Entry 8J62 (electron microscopy, 2.50 A resolution); this record covers chains C and D of the 12 polymer chains in the assembly.

== Chain C ==
Name: Viral infectivity factor
From: Human immunodeficiency virus 1
Sequence (150 residues; numbered -11 to 176; 38 numbers in that range are skipped by the numbering (no residue carries them; nothing is unmodelled there); the number before each row is that of its first residue; numbers below 1 keep their minus sign (Met-11 is residue -11)):
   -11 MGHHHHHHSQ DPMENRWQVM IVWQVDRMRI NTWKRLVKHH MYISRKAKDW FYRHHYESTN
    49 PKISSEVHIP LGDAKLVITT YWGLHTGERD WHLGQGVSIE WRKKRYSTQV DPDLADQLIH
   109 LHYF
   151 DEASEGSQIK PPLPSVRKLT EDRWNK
Unresolved in the structure: -11 to 2, 151-159

== Chain D ==
Name: Core binding factor beta
From: Homo sapiens
UniProtKB: Q13951 (PEBB_HUMAN); residue numbers follow UniProt; this construct covers 1-156
Sequence (156 residues; numbered 1 to 156; the number before each row is that of its first residue):
     1 MPRVVPDQRS KFENEEFFRK LSRECEIKYT GFRDRPHEER QARFQNACRD GRSEIAFVAT
    61 GTNLSLQFFP ASWQGEQRQT PSREYVDLER EAGKVYLKAP MILNGVCVIW KGWIDLQRLD
   121 GMGCLEFDEE RAQQEDALAQ QAFEEARRRT REFEDR
Unresolved in the structure: 1-16, 75-82, 129-156
Swiss-Prot annotation at these positions:
  - natural variant: Pro100 (P100A: In a breast cancer sample)
  - mutagenesis: Arg35 to Arg43 (Abolished ability to promote ubiquitination and degradation of APOBEC3F following interaction with HIV-1 Vif ...), Glu54 (E54K: Abolished ability to promote ubiquitination and degradation of APOBEC3F following interaction with HIV-1 Vif ...)

== Interface between chain C and chain D ==
Residue-residue contacts - 83 pairs, chain C then chain D:
  Asn3(C) - Cys48(D)
  Asn3(C) - Arg49(D)  hydrogen bond (side chain-backbone)
  Asn3(C) - Gly51(D)  hydrogen bond (side chain-backbone)
  Arg4(C) - Pro70(D)
  Arg4(C) - Ala71(D)  hydrogen bond (backbone-backbone)
  Trp5(C) - Ala47(D)
  Trp5(C) - Asp50(D)
  Trp5(C) - Gly51(D)
  Trp5(C) - Ser53(D)
  Trp5(C) - Phe68(D)
  Trp5(C) - Phe69(D)
  Trp5(C) - Glu84(D)
  Trp5(C) - Val86(D)
  Gln6(C) - Gln67(D)
  Gln6(C) - Phe68(D)
  Gln6(C) - Phe69(D)  hydrogen bond (backbone-backbone)
  Gln6(C) - Pro70(D)
  Gln6(C) - Gln74(D)
  Val7(C) - Leu66(D)  hydrophobic
  Val7(C) - Gln67(D)
  Val7(C) - Ala99(D)  hydrophobic
  Val7(C) - Met101(D)  hydrophobic
  Met8(C) - Gln67(D)  hydrogen bond (backbone-backbone)
  Ile9(C) - Ser65(D)
  Ile9(C) - Leu66(D)  hydrophobic
  Ile9(C) - Met101(D)  hydrophobic
  Val10(C) - Ser65(D)  hydrogen bond (backbone-backbone)
  Val10(C) - Gln67(D)
  Trp11(C) - Phe17(D)  hydrophobic
  Trp11(C) - Asn63(D)
  Trp11(C) - Leu64(D)  hydrophobic
  Gln12(C) - Val58(D)
  Gln12(C) - Asn63(D)  hydrogen bond (backbone-side chain)
  Gln12(C) - Ser65(D)
  Thr47(C) - Ser72(D)
  Thr47(C) - Trp73(D)
  Thr47(C) - Gln74(D)
  Asn48(C) - Trp73(D)  hydrogen bond (backbone-backbone)
  Pro49(C) - Trp73(D)
  Lys50(C) - Glu54(D)  salt bridge
  Lys50(C) - Trp73(D)
  Gly71(C) - Glu54(D)
  Leu72(C) - Glu54(D)
  Leu72(C) - Gln67(D)
  Leu72(C) - Phe69(D)  hydrophobic
  His73(C) - Tyr29(D)
  His73(C) - Gly31(D)  hydrogen bond (side chain-backbone)
  His73(C) - Phe32(D)
  His73(C) - Glu54(D)  hydrogen bond (side chain-backbone)
  His73(C) - Ile55(D)
  His73(C) - Ala56(D)
  Thr74(C) - Thr30(D)  hydrogen bond (side chain-backbone)
  Thr74(C) - Gly31(D)  hydrogen bond (side chain-backbone)
  Thr74(C) - Arg33(D)
  Gly75(C) - Thr30(D)
  Gly75(C) - Arg33(D)  hydrogen bond (backbone-side chain)
  Glu76(C) - Lys28(D)  salt bridge
  Glu76(C) - Thr60(D)
  Arg77(C) - Arg33(D)  hydrogen bond (backbone-side chain)
  Asp78(C) - Arg33(D)  hydrogen bond (backbone-side chain)
  His80(C) - Arg33(D)
  His80(C) - Asn63(D)
  Leu81(C) - Arg33(D)
  Tyr94(C) - Ile102(D)
  Tyr94(C) - Gly105(D)
  Ser95(C) - Ile102(D)
  Thr96(C) - Ile102(D)  hydrogen bond (side chain-backbone)
  Thr96(C) - Leu103(D)
  Thr96(C) - Asn104(D)  hydrogen bond (side chain-backbone)
  Thr96(C) - Gly105(D)  hydrogen bond (side chain-backbone)
  Gln97(C) - Met101(D)
  Gln97(C) - Ile102(D)  hydrogen bond (backbone-backbone)
  Gln97(C) - Leu103(D)
  Gln97(C) - Asn104(D)  hydrogen bond (backbone-backbone)
  Val98(C) - Asn104(D)
  Asp99(C) - Phe17(D)
  Asp99(C) - Asn104(D)  hydrogen bond
  Leu102(C) - Asn104(D)
  Thr170(C) - Asn63(D)  hydrogen bond (backbone-side chain)
  Asp172(C) - Thr62(D)
  Asp172(C) - Asn63(D)
  Asn175(C) - Thr62(D)
  Asn175(C) - Asn63(D)
Interface residues without a listed pair, chain C (36 interface residues in all): Tyr69, Glu171
Interface residues without a listed pair, chain D (42 interface residues in all): Ala59, Gly61, Tyr85

== Summary ==
36 residues of chain C face 42 of chain D across their interface; the contacts include 22 hydrogen bonds and 2
salt bridges. Polar pairs include Lys50(C)-Glu54(D), Glu76(C)-Lys28(D) and Asn3(C)-Arg49(D). UniProt lists 10
mutagenesis sites on chain D.
Chain C is Viral infectivity factor (Human immunodeficiency virus 1) and chain D is Core binding factor beta
(Homo sapiens); the structure, Cryo-EM structure of APOBEC3G-Vif complex, was determined by electron
microscopy (same publication as 8H0I).
